PDB entry 9CLJ | electron microscopy, 1.98 A resolution | chain A

# Chain A
Name: Capsid protein p24
From: Human immunodeficiency virus 2
UniProt: P18042 (POL_HV2G1); residues 1-231 here correspond to UniProt positions 136-366 (UniProt number = residue number + 135)
Amino-acid sequence (240 residues; numbered 1 to 240; the number before each row is that of its first residue):
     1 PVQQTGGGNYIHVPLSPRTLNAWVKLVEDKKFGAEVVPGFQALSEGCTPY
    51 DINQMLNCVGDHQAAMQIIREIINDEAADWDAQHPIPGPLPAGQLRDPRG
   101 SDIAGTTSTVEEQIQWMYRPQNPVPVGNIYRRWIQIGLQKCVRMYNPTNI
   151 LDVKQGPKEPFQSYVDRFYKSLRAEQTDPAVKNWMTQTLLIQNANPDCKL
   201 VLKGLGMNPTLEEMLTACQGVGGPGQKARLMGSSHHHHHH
Unresolved in the structure: 223-240
Differences from the reference sequence: expression tag (232-240)
Residues lining bound ligands:
  - inositol hexakisphosphate (IHP), molecule 1: Ser16, Arg18, Thr19
  - inositol hexakisphosphate (IHP), molecule 2: Arg18, Asn21, Ala22, Lys25
Swiss-Prot annotation at these positions:
  - region: Asn57 to Gln94 (Interaction with human PPIA/CYPA and NUP153)
  - site: Gly88, Pro89 (Cis/trans isomerization of proline peptide bond), Met231 (Cleavage)
What the authors report for this chain:
  - binding site for inositol hexakisphosphate: Arg18

# Overview
Chain A binds inositol hexakisphosphate. The paper reports a binding site for inositol hexakisphosphate at
Arg18.
Chain A is Capsid protein p24 (Human immunodeficiency virus 2); the structure, HIV-2 CA T=1 Icosahedron;
assembled via lipid templating, was determined by electron microscopy (same publication as 9CNS, 9CNT, 9CNU
and 9CNV).
